PDB entry 4ODM | X-ray diffraction, 1.75 A resolution | chains B and H of the 3 polymer chains in the assembly

# Chain B
Name: Peptidyl-prolyl cis-trans isomerase SlyD
Source organism: Thermus thermophilus
Notes: EC 5.2.1.8
UniProtKB: Q5SLE7 (Q5SLE7_THET8); residues 1-149 here = UniProt positions 1-149
Sequence (153 residues; each row starts with the number of its first residue):
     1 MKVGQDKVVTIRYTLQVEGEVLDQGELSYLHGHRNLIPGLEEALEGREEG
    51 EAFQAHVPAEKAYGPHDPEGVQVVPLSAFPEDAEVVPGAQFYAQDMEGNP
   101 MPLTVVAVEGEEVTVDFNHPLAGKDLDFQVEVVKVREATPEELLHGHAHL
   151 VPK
Disordered / not traced: 150-153
Sequence notes: expression tag (150-153)
From the paper describing this entry:
  - catalytic residues: Tyr63, Phe128
  - mutagenesis - D23A, I37G, Y63A, Y63F, Y92A, M96A, H119A, F128A: decreased catalytic activity
  - mutagenesis - Y63A, H119A: increased binding to affinity of the IF domain
  - mutagenesis - Y13F, N35A, A78G: unchanged catalytic activity
  - mutagenesis - Y63A: unchanged binding to FKBP domain
  - mutagenesis - Y63F (1.7-times): increased binding to FKBP domain
  - mutagenesis - Y63F: increased binding to IF domain

# Chain H
Name: 30S ribosomal protein S2
Notes: fragment: S2-W23A peptide
UniProtKB: P0A7V0 (RS2_ECOLI); residue numbers follow UniProt; this construct covers 20-34
Sequence (16 residues; row label = number of the first residue in the row):
    20 TRYANPKMKPFIFGAX
Disordered / not traced: 20-24
Modified / non-standard residues: NH2 (amino group) at position 35
Sequence notes: engineered mutation Ala23 (Trp in P0A7V0); amidation (35)
From the paper describing this entry:
  - binding site for chloride ion: Lys28
  - mutagenesis - P25A, P25A/P29E, P25N/P29N, P29E: decreased binding to Peptidyl-prolyl cis-trans isomerase SlyD (chain B)

# Interface between chain B and chain H
Pairs across the interface - 18 pairs, chain B then chain H:
  Val74(B) with Ile31(H), hydrophobic
  Ser77(B) with Met27(H)
  Ala78(B) with Pro29(H); Phe30(H), hydrogen bond (backbone-backbone); Ile31(H), hydrogen bond (backbone-backbone)
  Phe79(B) with Ile31(H), hydrophobic
  Pro80(B) with Ile31(H); Gly33(H)
  Glu81(B) with Lys26(H), salt bridge
  Gln90(B) with Ala34(H)
  Phe91(B) with Ile31(H), hydrophobic; Phe32(H); Gly33(H)
  Tyr92(B) with Ile31(H); Phe32(H), hydrogen bond (backbone-backbone); Gly33(H); Ala34(H), hydrophobic
  Ala93(B) with Phe30(H)
Also at the interface, not in a pair above, chain B (13 interface residues in all): Pro75, Gln94, Leu103

# Overview
Chain B and chain H form an interface of 13 and 8 residues respectively, with 3 hydrogen bonds and 1 salt
bridge. Among the polar pairs are Glu81(B)-Lys26(H), Ala78(B)-Phe30(H) and Ala78(B)-Ile31(H). The paper
reports catalytic residues Tyr63(B) and Phe128(B); D23A, I37G and Y63A of chain B, among others, reduce
catalytic activity; 15 substitutions were tested in all.
Here chain B is Peptidyl-prolyl cis-trans isomerase SlyD (Thermus thermophilus) and chain H is 30S ribosomal
protein S2. Entry 4ODM (Structure of SlyD from Thermus thermophilus in complex with S2-W23A peptide) was
determined by X-ray diffraction, deposited together with 4ODK, 4ODL, 4ODN, 4ODP and 4ODQ.
